9GER - chains G and J of the 14 polymer chains in the assembly; structure by electron microscopy, 3.58 A resolution.

# Chain G
Molecule: Histone H2A type 1
Organism: Xenopus laevis
UniProtKB: P06897 (H2A1_XENLA); residues 10-120 here correspond to UniProt positions 11-121 (UniProt number = residue number + 1)
Chain sequence (111 residues; numbered 10 to 120; the number before each row is that of its first residue):
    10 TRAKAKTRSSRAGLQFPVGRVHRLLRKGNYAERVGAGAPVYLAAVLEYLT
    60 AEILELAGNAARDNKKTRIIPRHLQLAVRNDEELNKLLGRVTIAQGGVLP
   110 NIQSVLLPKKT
Disordered / not traced: 10, 118-120
Sequence notes: conflict Arg99 (Gly100 in P06897)
Swiss-Prot annotation at these positions:
  - modified residue: Lys36 (N6-(2-hydroxyisobutyryl)lysine), Lys74 (N6-(2-hydroxyisobutyryl)lysine), Lys75 (N6-(2-hydroxyisobutyryl)lysine), Lys95 (N6-(2-hydroxyisobutyryl)lysine), Gln104 (N5-methylglutamine), Lys118 (N6-(2-hydroxyisobutyryl)lysine)
  - cross-link (Glycyl lysine isopeptide (Lys-Gly)): Lys13 (interchain with G-Cter in ubiquitin), Lys15 (interchain with G-Cter in ubiquitin), Lys119 (interchain with G-Cter in ubiquitin)

# Chain J
Molecule: Widom-601 DNA
Sequence (147 nucleotides; numbered -73 to 73; the number before each row is that of its first residue; numbers below 1 keep their minus sign (DA-73 is residue -73)):
   -73 ATCGAGAATCCCGGTGCCGAGGCCGCTCAATTGGTCGTAGACAGCTCTAG
   -23 CACCGCTTAAACGCACGTACGCGCTGTCCCCCGCGTTTTAACCGCCAAGG
    27 GGATTACTCCCTAGTCTCCAGGCACGTGTCAGATATATACATCCGAT
Disordered / not traced: -73, 73

# Chain G / chain J interface
Pairs across the interface (5):
  Arg11(G) - DT-42(J)  hydrogen bond to the base
  Lys15(G) - DT-42(J)  phosphate contact
  Arg17(G) - DT-43(J)  salt bridge to the phosphate
  Arg32(G) - DA-44(J)  salt bridge to the phosphate
  Arg77(G) - DA-54(J)  sugar contact
Other interface residues (no listed pair), chain G (8 interface residues in all): Ala12, Ala14, Arg20
Other interface residues (no listed pair), chain J (5 interface residues in all): DG-41

# In short
8 residues of chain G face 5 of chain J across their interface; the contacts include 1 hydrogen bond and 2
salt bridges. Polar contacts include Arg11(G)-DT-42(J), Arg17(G)-DT-43(J) and Arg32(G)-DA-44(J).
Here chain G is Histone H2A type 1 (Xenopus laevis) and chain J is Widom-601 DNA. Entry 9GER (Native dimeric
Myeloperoxidase bound to nucleosome core particle, intermediate state; composite map) was determined by
electron microscopy together with 9GEN, 9GEO, 9GEP, 9GEQ, 9IHD, 9IHE and 9IHF from the same study.
